Entry 7L85 (electron microscopy, 2.90 A resolution); this record covers chains H and L of the 24 polymer chains in the assembly.

# Chain H (and L)
Molecule: BG505 sosip-T33-31A
Source organism: Human immunodeficiency virus 1
Notes: chain L of this document is another copy of the same molecule, construct and numbering; everything in this record applies to it too
Sequence (106 residues; each row starts with the number of its first residue):
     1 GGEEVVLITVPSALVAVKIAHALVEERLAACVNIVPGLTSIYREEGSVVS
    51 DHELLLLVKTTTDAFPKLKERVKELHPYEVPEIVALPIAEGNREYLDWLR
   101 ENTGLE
Disordered / not traced: 105-106

# Chain H / chain L interface
Contacting residue pairs (51; chain H residue first):
  A20(H) - I41(L)  hydrophobic
  V24(H) - I41(L)
  V24(H) - Y42(L)
  V24(H) - R43(L)  hydrogen bond (backbone-side chain)
  V24(H) - V48(L)  hydrophobic
  E25(H) - R43(L)
  A30(H) - Y42(L)
  A30(H) - R43(L)  hydrogen bond (backbone-backbone)
  C31(H) - I41(L)
  C31(H) - Y42(L)  hydrophobic
  C31(H) - E82(L)
  V32(H) - T39(L)
  V32(H) - S40(L)
  V32(H) - I41(L)  hydrogen bond (backbone-backbone)
  N33(H) - L38(L)
  N33(H) - T39(L)
  N33(H) - S40(L)
  N33(H) - E53(L)  hydrogen bond
  N33(H) - E82(L)
  I34(H) - L38(L)
  I34(H) - T39(L)  hydrogen bond (backbone-backbone)
  V35(H) - L38(L)  hydrophobic
  P36(H) - G37(L)
  L57(H) - L55(L)  hydrophobic
  K59(H) - E82(L)  salt bridge
  P87(H) - L86(L)
  P87(H) - P87(L)
  I88(H) - V84(L)  hydrophobic
  I88(H) - A85(L)
  I88(H) - L86(L)  hydrophobic
  A89(H) - E4(L)
  A89(H) - A85(L)  hydrogen bond (backbone-backbone)
  E90(H) - E4(L)
  E90(H) - T62(L)  hydrogen bond
  E90(H) - F65(L)
  E90(H) - V84(L)
  E90(H) - A85(L)  hydrogen bond (backbone-backbone)
  G91(H) - F65(L)
  G91(H) - K69(L)
  G91(H) - I83(L)
  N92(H) - K73(L)
  N92(H) - V80(L)
  N92(H) - P81(L)
  N92(H) - I83(L)  hydrogen bond (backbone-backbone)
  E94(H) - V80(L)
  Y95(H) - V80(L)
  Y95(H) - P81(L)
  Y95(H) - E82(L)  hydrogen bond
  Y95(H) - V84(L)  hydrophobic
  W98(H) - R43(L)
  N102(H) - R43(L)
Interface residues without a listed pair, chain H (28 interface residues in all): V5, V17, H21, R27, L86, L96
Interface residues without a listed pair, chain L (25 interface residues in all): T9, V35

# Overview
The interface between chain H and chain L involves 28 residues on one side and 25 on the other; the contacts
include 10 hydrogen bonds and 1 salt bridge. Polar contacts include K59(H)-E82(L), V24(H)-R43(L) and
N33(H)-E53(L).
Chain H and chain L are both BG505 sosip-T33-31A (Human immunodeficiency virus 1); the structure, Designed
tetrahedral nanoparticle T33-31 presenting BG505 SOSIP trimers, was determined by electron microscopy (same
publication as 7L7T, 7L7U, 7L86, 7L87, 7L88, 7L89 and 15 further entries).
